PDB entry 9KYX | electron microscopy, 6.90 A resolution (low resolution: residue-level contacts below are approximate; hydrogen-bond / salt-bridge calls are withheld) | chains C and F of the 8 polymer chains in the assembly

== Chain C (and F) ==
Protein: Scaffolding protein
From: Salmonella phage P22
Notes: chain F of this document is another copy of the same molecule, construct and numbering; everything in this record applies to it too
UniProt: P26748 (VG08_BPP22); residues 1-303 here = UniProt positions 1-303
Chain sequence (303 residues; row label = number of the first residue in the row):
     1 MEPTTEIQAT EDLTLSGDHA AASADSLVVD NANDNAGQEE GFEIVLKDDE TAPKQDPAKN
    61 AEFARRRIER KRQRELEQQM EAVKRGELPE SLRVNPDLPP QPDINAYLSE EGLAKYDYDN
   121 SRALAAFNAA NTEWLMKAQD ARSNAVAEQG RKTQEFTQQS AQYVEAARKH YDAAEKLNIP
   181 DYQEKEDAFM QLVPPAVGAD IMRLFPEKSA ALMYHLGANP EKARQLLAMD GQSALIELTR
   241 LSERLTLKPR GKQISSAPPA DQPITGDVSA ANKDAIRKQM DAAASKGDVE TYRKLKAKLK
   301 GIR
Disordered / not traced: 1-69, 246-303 (chain F: 1-69, 89-155, 246-303)
UniProt features mapped onto this chain:
  - region: A275 to R303 (Interaction with the capsid protein)
Reported in the primary citation:
  - self-association interface (contacts with another copy of this molecule): R122 to M136

== Chain C / chain F interface ==
Pairs across the interface (7):
  L235(C) - T239(F)
  I236(C) - F205(F)
  I236(C) - T239(F)
  I236(C) - S242(F)
  T239(C) - T239(F)
  T239(C) - E243(F)
  E243(C) - E243(F)
Interface residues without a listed pair, chain C (6 interface residues in all): L204, R240
Interface residues without a listed pair, chain F (5 interface residues in all): I236

== In short ==
6 residues of chain C face 5 of chain F across their interface. From the paper: a self-association interface
involving R122(C).
Chain C and chain F are both Scaffolding protein (Salmonella phage P22); the structure, The scaffold tetramer
of phage P22, was determined by electron microscopy, deposited together with 9JG6, 9JGA, 9KYV, 9KYW and 9KYY.
